Entry 2QV1 (X-ray diffraction, 2.40 A resolution); this record covers chains A and C.

Chain A:
Name: NS3
Source organism: Hepatitis C virus
Notes: fragment: HCV protease domain NS3
Reference sequence: A1Z094 (A1Z094_9HEPC); residues 27-207 here correspond to UniProt positions 1-181 (UniProt number = residue number - 26)
Amino-acid sequence (181 residues; row label = number of the first residue in the row):
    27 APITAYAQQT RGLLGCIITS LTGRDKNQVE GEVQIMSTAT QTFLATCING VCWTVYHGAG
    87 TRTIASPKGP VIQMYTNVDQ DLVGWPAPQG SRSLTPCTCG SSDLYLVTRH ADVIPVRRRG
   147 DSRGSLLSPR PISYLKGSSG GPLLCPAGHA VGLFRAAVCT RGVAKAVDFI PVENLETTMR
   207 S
Disordered / not traced: 27-54, 206-207
Construct notes: engineered mutation Met62 (Val36 in A1Z094); conflict Glu202 (Gly176 in A1Z094)
Metal / ion sites: Zn2+: Cys123, Cys125, Cys171

Chain C:
Name: peptide
Amino-acid sequence (21 residues; row label = number of the first residue in the row):
    20 KGSVVIVGRI VLSGKPAIIP A
Disordered / not traced: 20, 37-40

How chain A and chain C interact:
Contacting residue pairs (40; chain A residue first):
  Val55(A) - Arg28(C)  hydrogen bond (backbone-side chain)
  Val55(A) - Lys34(C)
  Val55(A) - Pro35(C)
  Val55(A) - Ala36(C)  hydrophobic
  Glu56(A) - Val30(C)
  Gly57(A) - Ile29(C)
  Glu58(A) - Ile29(C)  hydrogen bond (backbone-backbone)
  Glu58(A) - Val30(C)
  Glu58(A) - Leu31(C)  hydrogen bond (side chain-backbone)
  Val59(A) - Arg28(C)
  Val59(A) - Ile29(C)  hydrogen bond (backbone-backbone)
  Gln60(A) - Ile25(C)
  Gln60(A) - Gly27(C)
  Ile61(A) - Ile25(C)
  Ile61(A) - Val26(C)  hydrogen bond (backbone-backbone)
  Ile61(A) - Gly27(C)  hydrogen bond (backbone-backbone)
  Met62(A) - Val23(C)  hydrophobic
  Met62(A) - Val24(C)
  Met62(A) - Ile25(C)  hydrophobic
  Ser63(A) - Val23(C)
  Ser63(A) - Val24(C)  hydrogen bond (backbone-backbone)
  Ser63(A) - Val26(C)
  Ala85(A) - Val23(C)  hydrophobic
  Arg88(A) - Gly21(C)
  Arg88(A) - Ser22(C)
  Arg88(A) - Val23(C)
  Thr89(A) - Ser22(C)  hydrogen bond
  Thr89(A) - Val23(C)  hydrogen bond (backbone-backbone)
  Ile90(A) - Ser22(C)
  Ile90(A) - Val23(C)
  Ala91(A) - Ser22(C)
  Ala91(A) - Val23(C)  hydrogen bond (backbone-backbone)
  Ala91(A) - Val24(C)  hydrophobic
  Pro96(A) - Ser22(C)
  Trp111(A) - Val23(C)  hydrophobic
  Pro114(A) - Ile25(C)  hydrophobic
  Gly116(A) - Arg28(C)  hydrogen bond (backbone-side chain)
  Arg118(A) - Ser32(C)
  Leu120(A) - Leu31(C)  hydrophobic
  Thr134(A) - Ile29(C)
Interface residues without a listed pair, chain A (26 interface residues in all): Phe69, Val133, Arg135, Ala137, Leu170

Overview:
Chain A and chain C form an interface of 26 and 15 residues respectively, with 11 hydrogen bonds. Polar pairs
include Val55(A)-Arg28(C), Glu58(A)-Leu31(C) and Thr89(A)-Ser22(C). Cys123(A), Cys125(A) and Cys171(A) form
the Zn2+ site.
Here chain A is NS3 (Hepatitis C virus) and chain C is peptide. Entry 2QV1 (Crystal structure of HCV NS3-4A
V36M mutant) was determined by X-ray diffraction.
